4YHO - chains H and L; structure by X-ray diffraction, 1.82 A resolution.

[Chain H]
Molecule: aDabi-Fab3 heavy chain
From: Homo sapiens
Sequence (222 residues; row label = number of the first residue in the row):
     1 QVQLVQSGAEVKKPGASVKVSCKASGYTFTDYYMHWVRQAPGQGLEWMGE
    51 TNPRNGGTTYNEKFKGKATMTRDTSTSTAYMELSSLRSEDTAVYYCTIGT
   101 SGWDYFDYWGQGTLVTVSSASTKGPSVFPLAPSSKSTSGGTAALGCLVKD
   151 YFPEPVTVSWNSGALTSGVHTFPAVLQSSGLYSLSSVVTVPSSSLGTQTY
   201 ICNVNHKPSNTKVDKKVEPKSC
Disulfides: Cys22-Cys96, Cys146-Cys202
Small-molecule neighbours: 4CC (N-[(2-{[(4-carbamimidoylphenyl)amino]methyl}-1-methyl-1H-benzimidazol-5-yl)carbonyl]-N-pyridin-2-yl-beta-alanine): Thr30, Asp31, Tyr32, Tyr33, His35, Glu50, Asn52, Pro53, Arg54, Gly99, Gly102, Trp103, Asp104, Tyr105, Phe106

[Chain L]
Molecule: aDabi-Fab3 light chain
From: Homo sapiens
Sequence (219 residues; numbered 1 to 219; the number before each row is that of its first residue):
     1 DIVMTQTPLSLSVTPGQPASISCRSSQSIVHSDGNIYLEWYLQKPGQSPK
    51 LLIYKVSYRFSGVPDRFSGSGSGTDFTLKISRVEAEDVGVYYCFQASHVP
   101 YTFGQGTKLEIKRTVAAPSVFIFPPSDEQLKSGTASVVCLLNNFYPREAK
   151 VQWKVDNALQSGNSQESVTEQDSKDSTYSLSSTLTLSKADYEKHKVYACE
   201 VTHQGLSSPVTKSFNRGEC
Disulfides: Cys23-Cys93, Cys139-Cys199
Small-molecule neighbours: 4CC (N-[(2-{[(4-carbamimidoylphenyl)amino]methyl}-1-methyl-1H-benzimidazol-5-yl)carbonyl]-N-pyridin-2-yl-beta-alanine): Tyr37, Glu39, Tyr41, Phe94, Ala96, Tyr101

[Interface between chain H and chain L]
Contacting residue pairs - 77 pairs, chain H then chain L:
  Val37(H) - Phe103(L)  hydrophobic
  Gln39(H) - Gln43(L)  hydrogen bond
  Gln39(H) - Tyr92(L)
  Leu45(H) - Tyr92(L)  hydrophobic
  Leu45(H) - Phe103(L)
  Trp47(H) - Pro100(L)  hydrophobic
  Trp47(H) - Tyr101(L)
  Trp47(H) - Phe103(L)
  Glu50(H) - Tyr101(L)  hydrogen bond
  Asn61(H) - Pro100(L)
  Tyr95(H) - Gln43(L)  hydrogen bond
  Tyr95(H) - Gln47(L)  hydrogen bond (side chain-backbone)
  Tyr95(H) - Ser48(L)
  Trp103(H) - His31(L)
  Trp103(H) - Asp33(L)  hydrogen bond
  Trp103(H) - Tyr37(L)  hydrogen bond
  Asp104(H) - Tyr37(L)
  Asp104(H) - Glu39(L)
  Asp104(H) - Tyr54(L)
  Asp104(H) - Lys55(L)
  Tyr105(H) - Glu39(L)
  Tyr105(H) - Leu51(L)  hydrophobic
  Tyr105(H) - Tyr54(L)  hydrophobic
  Tyr105(H) - Phe60(L)
  Phe106(H) - Tyr41(L)  hydrogen bond (backbone-side chain)
  Phe106(H) - Leu51(L)
  Phe106(H) - Phe94(L)  hydrophobic
  Asp107(H) - Phe60(L)
  Trp109(H) - Ser48(L)
  Trp109(H) - Pro49(L)
  Gly110(H) - Ser48(L)  hydrogen bond (backbone-side chain)
  Gln111(H) - Ser48(L)
  Phe128(H) - Ser126(L)
  Phe128(H) - Glu128(L)
  Phe128(H) - Gln129(L)
  Pro129(H) - Ser126(L)
  Pro129(H) - Glu128(L)
  Leu130(H) - Phe123(L)
  Leu130(H) - Val138(L)  hydrophobic
  Ala131(H) - Phe123(L)
  Lys135(H) - Phe121(L)
  Lys135(H) - Ile122(L)  hydrogen bond (backbone-backbone)
  Lys135(H) - Ser213(L)  hydrogen bond (side chain-backbone)
  Ser136(H) - Phe121(L)
  Ser136(H) - Ile122(L)
  Ser136(H) - Phe123(L)
  Thr137(H) - Phe121(L)
  Ser138(H) - Ser119(L)
  Ser138(H) - Phe121(L)
  Ala143(H) - Phe121(L)  hydrophobic
  Ala143(H) - Phe123(L)
  Leu144(H) - Phe123(L)
  Leu147(H) - Ser136(L)
  Lys149(H) - Gln129(L)
  Lys149(H) - Ser136(L)  hydrogen bond
  Lys149(H) - Thr185(L)
  His170(H) - Asn142(L)  hydrogen bond
  His170(H) - Asn143(L)
  His170(H) - Ser179(L)  hydrogen bond
  Phe172(H) - Leu140(L)  hydrophobic
  Phe172(H) - Ser167(L)
  Phe172(H) - Thr169(L)
  Phe172(H) - Ser179(L)
  Phe172(H) - Leu180(L)
  Phe172(H) - Ser181(L)
  Pro173(H) - Ser167(L)  hydrogen bond (backbone-side chain)
  Pro173(H) - Val168(L)
  Val175(H) - Gln165(L)
  Val175(H) - Glu166(L)
  Val175(H) - Ser167(L)
  Leu176(H) - Gln165(L)  hydrogen bond (backbone-side chain)
  Gln177(H) - Gln165(L)
  Val187(H) - Leu140(L)  hydrophobic
  Thr189(H) - Asn142(L)
  Lys215(H) - Glu128(L)  salt bridge
  Lys220(H) - Asp127(L)  salt bridge
  Cys222(H) - Cys219(L)  hydrophobic
Also at the interface, not in a pair above, chain H (44 interface residues in all): His35, Glu46, Thr59, Thr141, Ser185, Ser221
Also at the interface, not in a pair above, chain L (46 interface residues in all): Val99, Thr134, Lys212, Phe214

[Overview]
The interface between chain H and chain L involves 44 residues on one side and 46 on the other; the contacts
include 15 hydrogen bonds and 2 salt bridges. Polar contacts include Lys215(H)-Glu128(L), Lys220(H)-Asp127(L)
and Gln39(H)-Gln43(L).
Chain H is aDabi-Fab3 heavy chain and chain L is aDabi-Fab3 light chain, both from Homo sapiens; the
structure, Reversal Agent for Dabigatran, was determined by X-ray diffraction together with 4YGV, 4YHI, 4YHK,
4YHL, 4YHM and 4YHN from the same study.
